PDB entry 7PY8 | electron microscopy, 3.80 A resolution | chains R and D of the 9 polymer chains in the assembly

[Chain R]
Molecule: 14-nt RNA strand
Sequence (14 nucleotides; each row starts with the number of its first residue):
     1 GAGUCCGCGG CGCG
Disordered / not traced: 1-3
Bound ions: Mg2+: G14 (shared with Asp-460(D) of chain D)

[Chain D]
Name: DNA-directed RNA polymerase subunit beta'
Source organism: Escherichia coli
Notes: EC 2.7.7.6
UniProt: P0A8T8 (RPOC_ECO57); numbering as in UniProt (aligned over 1-1407)
Amino-acid sequence (1407 residues; row label = number of the first residue in the row):
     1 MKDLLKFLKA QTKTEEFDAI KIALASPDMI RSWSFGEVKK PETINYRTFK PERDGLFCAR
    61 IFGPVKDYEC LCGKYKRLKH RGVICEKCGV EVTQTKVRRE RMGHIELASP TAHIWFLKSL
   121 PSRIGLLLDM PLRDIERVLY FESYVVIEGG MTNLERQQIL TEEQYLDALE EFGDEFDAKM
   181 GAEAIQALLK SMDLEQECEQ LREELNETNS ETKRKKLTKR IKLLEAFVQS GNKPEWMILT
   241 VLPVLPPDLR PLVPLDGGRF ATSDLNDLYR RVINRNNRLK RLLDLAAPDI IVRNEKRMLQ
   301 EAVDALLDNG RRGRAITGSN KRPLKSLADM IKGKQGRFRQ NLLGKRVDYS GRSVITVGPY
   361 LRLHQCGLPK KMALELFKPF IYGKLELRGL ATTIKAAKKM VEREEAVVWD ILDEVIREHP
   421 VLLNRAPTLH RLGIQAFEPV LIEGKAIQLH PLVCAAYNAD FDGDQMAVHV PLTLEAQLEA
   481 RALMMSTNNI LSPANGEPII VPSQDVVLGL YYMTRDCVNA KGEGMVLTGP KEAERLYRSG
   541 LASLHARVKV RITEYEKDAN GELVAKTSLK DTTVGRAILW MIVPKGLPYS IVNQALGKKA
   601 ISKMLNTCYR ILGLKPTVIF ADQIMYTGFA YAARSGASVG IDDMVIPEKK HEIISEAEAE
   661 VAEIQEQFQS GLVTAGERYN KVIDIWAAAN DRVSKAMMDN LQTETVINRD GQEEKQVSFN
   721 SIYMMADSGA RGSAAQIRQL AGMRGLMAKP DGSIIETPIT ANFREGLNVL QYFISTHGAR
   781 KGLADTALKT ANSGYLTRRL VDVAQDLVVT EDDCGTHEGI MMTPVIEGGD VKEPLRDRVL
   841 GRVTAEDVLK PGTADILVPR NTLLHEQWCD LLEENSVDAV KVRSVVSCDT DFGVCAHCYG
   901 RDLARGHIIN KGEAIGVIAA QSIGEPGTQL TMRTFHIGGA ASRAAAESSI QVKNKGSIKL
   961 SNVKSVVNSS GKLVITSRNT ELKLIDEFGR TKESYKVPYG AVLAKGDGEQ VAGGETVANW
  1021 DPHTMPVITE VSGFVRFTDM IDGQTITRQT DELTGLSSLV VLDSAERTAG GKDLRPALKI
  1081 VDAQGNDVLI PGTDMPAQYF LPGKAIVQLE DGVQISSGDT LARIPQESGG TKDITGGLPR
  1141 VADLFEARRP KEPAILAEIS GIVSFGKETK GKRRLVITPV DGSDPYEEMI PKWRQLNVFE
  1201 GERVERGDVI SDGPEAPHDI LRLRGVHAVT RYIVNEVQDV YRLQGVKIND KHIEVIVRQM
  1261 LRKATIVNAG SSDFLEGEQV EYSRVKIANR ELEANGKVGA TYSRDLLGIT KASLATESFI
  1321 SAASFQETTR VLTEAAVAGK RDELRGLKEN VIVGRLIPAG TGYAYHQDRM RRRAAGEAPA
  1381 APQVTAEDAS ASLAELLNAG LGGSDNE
Disordered / not traced: 1-15, 934-947, 1127-1135, 1374-1407
Swiss-Prot annotation at these positions:
  - binding site (Zn(2+)): Cys-70, Cys-72, Cys-85, Cys-88, Cys-814, Cys-888, Cys-895, Cys-898
  - binding site (Mg(2+)): Asp-460, Asp-462, Asp-464
  - modified residue: Lys-972 (N6-acetyllysine)
Bound ions: Zn2+ site 1: Cys-70, Cys-72, Cys-88; Mg2+: Asp-460 (shared with G14(R) of chain R); Zn2+ site 2: Cys-814, Cys-888, Cys-895, Cys-898

[How chain R and chain D interact]
Contacting residue pairs (9; chain R residue first):
  U4(R) / Pro-254(D)  sugar contact
  U4(R) / Leu-255(D)  phosphate contact
  U4(R) / Asp-256(D)  hydrogen bond to the phosphate
  U4(R) / Gly-257(D)  phosphate contact
  C5(R) / Val-253(D)  phosphate contact
  C5(R) / Pro-254(D)  phosphate contact
  C5(R) / Leu-255(D)  phosphate contact
  G14(R) / Arg-425(D)  phosphate contact
  G14(R) / Asp-464(D)  hydrogen bond to the sugar
Other interface residues (no listed pair), chain R (4 interface residues in all): C8
Other interface residues (no listed pair), chain D (11 interface residues in all): Arg-322, Pro-427, Asp-460, Asp-462

[In short]
4 residues of chain R face 11 of chain D across their interface, with 2 hydrogen bonds. Polar pairs include
G14(R)/Asp-464(D) and U4(R)/Asp-256(D). Asp-460(D) and G14(R) coordinate Mg2+. From UniProt: 8 Zn2+-binding
residues and 3 Mg2+-binding residues on chain D.
Here chain R is a 14-nt RNA strand and chain D is DNA-directed RNA polymerase subunit beta' (Escherichia
coli). Entry 7PY8 (CryoEM structure of E.coli RNA polymerase elongation complex bound to NusG (NusG-EC in
less-swiveled conformation)) was determined by electron microscopy, deposited together with 7PY0, 7PY1, 7PY3,
7PY5, 7PY6, 7PY7 and 4 further entries.
